Entry 1R8D (X-ray diffraction, 2.70 A resolution); this record covers chains D and B of the 4 polymer chains in the assembly.

Chain D:
Molecule: 26-nt DNA strand
Sequence (26 nucleotides; row label = number of the first residue in the row; note: 2 numbers in that range are skipped by the numbering (no residue carries them; nothing is unmodelled there); numbers below 1 keep their minus sign (DA-14 is residue -14)):
   -14 AAAACAATCACGC
     1 AACGTTAGGGTCA

Chain B:
Name: transcription activator MtaN
Organism: Bacillus subtilis
Notes: fragment: N-terminal truncation mutant of mta
Reference sequence: P71039 (P71039_BACSU); residues 1-109 here = UniProt positions 1-109
Amino-acid sequence (109 residues; row label = number of the first residue in the row):
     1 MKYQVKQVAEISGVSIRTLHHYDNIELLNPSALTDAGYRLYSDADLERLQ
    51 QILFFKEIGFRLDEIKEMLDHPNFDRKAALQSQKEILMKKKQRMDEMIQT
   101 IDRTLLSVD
Not modelled in the structure: 108-109
UniProt features mapped onto this chain:
  - DNA-binding region: Val5 to Asn24 (H-T-H motif)
  - region: His71 to Phe74 (Hinge), Arg76 to Thr104 (Essential for dimerization)

How chain D and chain B interact:
Residue-residue contacts (14):
  DC-10(D) with Gln4(B), hydrogen bond to the phosphate; Tyr38(B), base contact
  DA-9(D) with Gln4(B), hydrogen bond to the phosphate; Val5(B), phosphate contact; Lys6(B), hydrogen bond to the phosphate; Ile16(B), phosphate contact; Tyr38(B), sugar contact
  DA-8(D) with Val5(B), phosphate contact; His20(B), salt bridge to the phosphate; Gly37(B), sugar contact; Arg39(B), salt bridge to the phosphate
  DT-7(D) with His20(B), base contact; Arg39(B), salt bridge to the phosphate
  DA-5(D) with Arg17(B), base contact

Summary:
5 residues of chain D face 9 of chain B across their interface; the contacts include 3 hydrogen bonds and 3
salt bridges. Polar contacts include DC-10(D)-Gln4(B), DA-9(D)-Gln4(B) and DA-9(D)-Lys6(B).
Here chain D is a 26-nt DNA strand and chain B is transcription activator MtaN (Bacillus subtilis). Entry 1R8D
(Crystal Structure of MtaN Bound to DNA) was determined by X-ray diffraction together with 1R8E from the same
study.
